Entry 6UU2 (X-ray diffraction, 4.40 A resolution (low resolution: residue-level contacts below are approximate; hydrogen-bond / salt-bridge calls are withheld)); this record covers chains FFF and 111 of the 9 polymer chains in the assembly.

# Chain FFF
Name: RNA polymerase sigma factor RpoS
Organism: Escherichia coli (strain K12)
UniProtKB: P13445 (RPOS_ECOLI); numbering as in UniProt (aligned over 1-328)
Sequence (336 residues; numbered 1 to 336; the number before each row is that of its first residue):
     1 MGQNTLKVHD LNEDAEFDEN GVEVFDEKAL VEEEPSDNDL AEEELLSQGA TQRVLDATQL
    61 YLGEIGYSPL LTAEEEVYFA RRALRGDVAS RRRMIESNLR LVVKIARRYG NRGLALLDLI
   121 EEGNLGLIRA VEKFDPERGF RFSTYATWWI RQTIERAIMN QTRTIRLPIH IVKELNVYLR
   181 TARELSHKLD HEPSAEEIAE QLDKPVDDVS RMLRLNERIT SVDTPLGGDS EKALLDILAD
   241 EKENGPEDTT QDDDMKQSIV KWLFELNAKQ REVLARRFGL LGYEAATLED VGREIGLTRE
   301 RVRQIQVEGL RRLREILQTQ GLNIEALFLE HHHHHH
Unresolved in the structure: 1-52, 330-336
Sequence notes: conflict Gly2 (Ser in P13445), Glu33 (Gln in P13445); expression tag (329-336)
Curated features (UniProtKB/Swiss-Prot):
  - DNA-binding region: Leu288 to Val307 (H-T-H motif)
  - region: Asp56 to Ala89 (Sigma-70 factor domain-1)
  - motif: Asp118 to Glu121 (Interaction with polymerase core subunit RpoC)
  - mutagenesis: Lys173 (K173E: Eliminates RpoS proteolysis. Lack of interaction with RssB), Glu174 (E174T: 2-fold increase in RpoS half-life. Does not affect interaction with RssB), Val177 (V177K: 3-fold increase in RpoS half-life), Tyr178 (Y178L: Does not affect RpoS half-life)

# Chain 111
Molecule: Synthetic DNA 50-MER (promoter non-template strand)
Sequence (50 nucleotides; numbered 10 to 59; the number before each row is that of its first residue):
    10 ACCTTGACAT CCCACCTCAC GTATGCTATA ATGTGTGCAG TCTGACGCGG
Unresolved in the structure: 10-26, 45-46

# How chain FFF and chain 111 interact
Residue-residue contacts (46):
  Gln59(FFF) with DG42(111); DT43(111)
  Leu62(FFF) with DG42(111); DT43(111)
  Gly63(FFF) with DG42(111)
  Gly66(FFF) with DG42(111)
  Tyr67(FFF) with DG42(111)
  Leu70(FFF) with DT41(111)
  Glu76(FFF) with DT41(111)
  Ser97(FFF) with DT41(111)
  Asn98(FFF) with DT41(111)
  Arg100(FFF) with DT41(111); DG42(111)
  Leu101(FFF) with DT41(111)
  Arg107(FFF) with DT43(111); DG44(111)
  Arg129(FFF) with DG34(111)
  Lys133(FFF) with DC35(111); DA37(111)
  Phe134(FFF) with DA37(111)
  Asp135(FFF) with DA37(111)
  Arg138(FFF) with DA37(111)
  Phe140(FFF) with DA37(111); DT38(111); DA39(111)
  Arg141(FFF) with DA39(111); DA40(111); DT41(111)
  Ser143(FFF) with DA39(111); DA40(111)
  Thr144(FFF) with DT38(111); DA39(111); DA40(111)
  Tyr145(FFF) with DT36(111); DA37(111)
  Thr147(FFF) with DA40(111)
  Trp148(FFF) with DT36(111)
  Trp149(FFF) with DC35(111); DT36(111)
  Gln152(FFF) with DC35(111); DT36(111)
  Arg156(FFF) with DT33(111)
  Arg166(FFF) with DA32(111)
  Pro168(FFF) with DT31(111)
  His170(FFF) with DT31(111); DA32(111)
Interface residues without a listed pair, chain FFF (38 interface residues in all): Thr58, Ile65, Leu71, Leu99, Val103, Lys104, Leu116, Gly139

# In short
Chain FFF and chain 111 form an interface of 38 and 14 residues respectively. Curated annotation (UniProt)
lists 4 mutagenesis sites on chain FFF.
Chain FFF is RNA polymerase sigma factor RpoS (Escherichia coli (strain K12)) and chain 111 is Synthetic DNA
50-MER (promoter non-template strand); the structure, E. coli sigma-S transcription initiation complex with
3-nt RNA ("Old" crystal soaked with GTP and ATP ..., was determined by X-ray diffraction, deposited together
with 6UTV, 6UTW, 6UTX, 6UTY, 6UTZ, 6UU0 and 11 further entries.
